4NDA - chain A; structure by X-ray diffraction, 1.70 A resolution.

Chain A:
Name: Tyrosine--tRNA ligase
Organism: Methanocaldococcus jannaschii
Notes: EC 6.1.1.1
UniProtKB: Q57834 (SYY_METJA); residue numbers follow UniProt; this construct covers 1-306
Sequence (314 residues; each row starts with the number of its first residue):
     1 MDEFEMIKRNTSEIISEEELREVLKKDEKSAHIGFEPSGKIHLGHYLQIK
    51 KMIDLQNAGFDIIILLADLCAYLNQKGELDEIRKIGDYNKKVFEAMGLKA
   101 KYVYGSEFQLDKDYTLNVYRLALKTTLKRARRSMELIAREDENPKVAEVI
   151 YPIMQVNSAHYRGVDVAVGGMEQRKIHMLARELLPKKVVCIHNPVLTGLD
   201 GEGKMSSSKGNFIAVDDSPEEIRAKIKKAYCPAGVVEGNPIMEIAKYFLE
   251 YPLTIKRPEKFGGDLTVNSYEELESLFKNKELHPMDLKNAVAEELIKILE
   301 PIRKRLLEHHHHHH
Disordered / not traced: 309-314
Sequence notes: engineered mutation His32 (Tyr in Q57834), Cys70 (His in Q57834), Ser158 (Asp in Q57834), Ala159 (Ile in Q57834), Arg162 (Leu in Q57834); expression tag (307-314)
Bound ions: Na+ near Asp27 (its only coordinating residue here)
Small-molecule neighbours: meta-nitro-tyrosine (NIY): His32, Gly34, Phe35, Glu36, Leu65, Ala67, Cys70, Gln109, Ile137, Tyr151, Met154, Gln155, Ser158, Gln173
Curated features (UniProtKB/Swiss-Prot):
  - region (Interaction with t-RNA): Lys228 to Cys231, His283 to Lys288
  - motif: Pro37 to His45 ('HIGH' region), Lys204 to Ser208 ('KMSKS' region)
  - binding site (L-tyrosine): Glu36, Gln173
  - binding site (ATP): Ser207
  - site: Asn143 (Interaction with t-RNA)
  - mutagenesis: Glu107 (E107T: Confers specificity for the non-natural amino acid O-methyl-tyrosine; when associated with Q-32; A-158 and P-162), Asp286 (D286A: Decreases the rate of aminoacylation more than 10-fold, without effect on tyrosyl adenylate synthesis ...), Lys288 (K288A: Decreases the rate of aminoacylation more than 200-fold, without effect on tyrosyl adenylate synthesis)
Reported in the primary citation:
  - conformationally variable residues (side-chain flip): Leu65, Ser158, Gln173
  - binding site for meta-nitro-tyrosine: His32, Cys70, Gln109, Gln155, Ser158
  - mutagenesis - S158A: decreased catalytic activity on meta-nitro-tyrosine

Overview:
Chain A binds meta-nitro-tyrosine. UniProt lists L-tyrosine-binding residues Glu36 and Gln173, ATP-binding
residue Ser207 and 3 mutagenesis sites. The paper reports a binding site for meta-nitro-tyrosine at His32,
Cys70 and Gln109 among others; S158A reduces catalytic activity on meta-nitro-tyrosine.
Chain A is Tyrosine--tRNA ligase (Methanocaldococcus jannaschii); the structure, Crystal structure of
3-nitro-tyrosine tRNA synthetase (5B) bound to 3-nitro-tyrosine, was determined by X-ray diffraction,
deposited together with 4ND6 and 4ND7.
